Entry 1N4U (X-ray diffraction, 0.95 A resolution); this record covers chain A.

Chain A:
Protein: Cholesterol oxidase
Organism: Streptomyces sp
Notes: EC 1.1.3.6
UniProtKB: P12676 (CHOD_STRS0); residues 6-509 here correspond to UniProt positions 43-546 (UniProt number = residue number + 37)
Amino-acid sequence (504 residues; each row starts with the number of its first residue):
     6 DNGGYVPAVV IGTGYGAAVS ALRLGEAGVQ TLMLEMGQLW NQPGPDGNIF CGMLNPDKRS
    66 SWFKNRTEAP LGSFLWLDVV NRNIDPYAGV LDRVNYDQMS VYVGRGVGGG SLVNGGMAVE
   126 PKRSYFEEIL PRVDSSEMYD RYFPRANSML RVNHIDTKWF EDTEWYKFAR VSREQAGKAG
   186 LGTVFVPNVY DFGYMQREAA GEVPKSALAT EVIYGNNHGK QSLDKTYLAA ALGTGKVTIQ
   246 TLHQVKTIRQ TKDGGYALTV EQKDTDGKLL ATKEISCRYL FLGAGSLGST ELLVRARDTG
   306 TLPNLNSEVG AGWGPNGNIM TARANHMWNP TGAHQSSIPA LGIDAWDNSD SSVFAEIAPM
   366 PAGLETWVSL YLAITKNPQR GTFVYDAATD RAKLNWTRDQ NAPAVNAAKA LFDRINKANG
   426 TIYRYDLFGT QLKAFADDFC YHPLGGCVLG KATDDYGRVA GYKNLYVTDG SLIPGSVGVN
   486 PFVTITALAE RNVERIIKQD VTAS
Not modelled in the structure: 6-8, 508-509
Curated features (UniProtKB/Swiss-Prot):
  - active site (Proton acceptor): E361, H447
  - binding site (FAD): Y20, G21, E40, G115, N119, G120, M122, V250, G475, F487
Small-molecule neighbours:
  - flavin-n7 protonated-adenine dinucleotide (FAE): I16, G17, T18, G19, Y20, G21, L39, E40, M41, G42, L96, Y107, V108, G109, R110, G111, G114, G115, S116, V118, N119, G120, G121, M122, I218, H248, Q249, V250, G288, A289, G290, S291, G293, L297, Y446, H447, D474, G475, N485, P486, F487, I490
  - oxygen molecule (OXY): M122, F359, A360, E361, L377, I379, N485

Summary:
Bound to chain A: flavin-n7 protonated-adenine dinucleotide and oxygen molecule. UniProt lists active-site
residues E361 and H447 and 10 FAD-binding residues.
Chain A is Cholesterol oxidase (Streptomyces sp); the structure, CHOLESTEROL OXIDASE FROM STREPTOMYCES @ pH
4.5 (STREPTOMYCES SP. SA-COO), was determined by X-ray diffraction, deposited together with 2GEW, 1N4V and
1N4W.
